Entry 9FL0 (X-ray diffraction, 1.94 A resolution); this record covers chain A.

[Chain A]
Name: Bcl-2-related protein A1
Organism: Homo sapiens
Reference sequence: Q16548 (B2LA1_HUMAN); residue numbers follow UniProt; this construct covers 1-151
Sequence (152 residues; numbered 0 to 151; the number before each row is that of its first residue; numbering starts at 0):
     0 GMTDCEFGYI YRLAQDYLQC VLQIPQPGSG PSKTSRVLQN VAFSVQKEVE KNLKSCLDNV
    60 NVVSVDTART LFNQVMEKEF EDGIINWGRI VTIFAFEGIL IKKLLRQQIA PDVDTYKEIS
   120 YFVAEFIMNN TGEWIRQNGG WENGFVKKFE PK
Unresolved in the structure: 0-2
Sequence notes: expression tag (0)
Swiss-Prot annotation at these positions:
  - motif: K77 to G97 (BH1), E132 to K147 (BH2)
Covalently attached groups: N-[(4-chlorophenyl)methyl]-N-(4-fluorophenyl)prop-2-enamide (A1IDG) linked to C55
Residues lining bound ligands: A1IDG (N-[(4-chlorophenyl)methyl]-N-(4-fluorophenyl)prop-2-enamide): L52, L56, V59, L70, Q73, V74, K77, F95, I98, L99

[Summary]
Compound A1IDG is covalently linked to C55.
Chain A is Bcl-2-related protein A1 (Homo sapiens); the structure, Discovery of a Series of Covalent, Cell
Active Bfl-1 Inhibitors, was determined by X-ray diffraction, deposited together with 9FKY and 9FKZ.
